PDB entry 7PNH | X-ray diffraction, 1.22 A resolution | chain AAA

== Chain AAA ==
Name: Lysozyme
From: Gallus gallus
Notes: EC 3.2.1.17
UniProtKB: P00698 (LYSC_CHICK); residues 1-129 here correspond to UniProt positions 19-147 (UniProt number = residue number + 18)
Chain sequence (129 residues; row label = number of the first residue in the row):
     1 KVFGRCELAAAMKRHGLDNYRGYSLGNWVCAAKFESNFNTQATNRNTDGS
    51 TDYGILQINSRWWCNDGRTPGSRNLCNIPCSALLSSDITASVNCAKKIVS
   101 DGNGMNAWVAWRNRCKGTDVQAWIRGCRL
Disulfides: Cys6-Cys127, Cys30-Cys115, Cys64-Cys80, Cys76-Cys94
Ion coordination: platinum (II) ion near His15 (its only coordinating residue here)
Swiss-Prot annotation at these positions:
  - active site: Glu35, Asp52
  - binding site (substrate): Asp101
From the paper describing this entry:
  - platinum (II) ion coordination: His15
  - binding site for imidazole: Trp62

== In short ==
Curated annotation (UniProt) lists active-site residues Glu35 and Asp52 and substrate-binding residue Asp101.
From the paper: a binding site for imidazole at Trp62; platinum (II) ion coordination by His15.
Chain AAA is Lysozyme (Gallus gallus); the structure, X-ray structure of the adduct formed upon reaction of
Pt(II) complex 2c with lysozyme, was determined by X-ray diffraction (same publication as 7PNI).
